PDB entry 4CUE | X-ray diffraction, 3.00 A resolution | chain A

Chain A:
Molecule: Neurogenic locus notch homolog protein 1
Source organism: Homo sapiens
Notes: fragment: egf 11-13, residues 411-526
UniProt: P46531 (NOTC1_HUMAN); residues 411-526 here = UniProt positions 411-526
Amino-acid sequence (135 residues; numbered 409 to 543; the number before each row is that of its first residue):
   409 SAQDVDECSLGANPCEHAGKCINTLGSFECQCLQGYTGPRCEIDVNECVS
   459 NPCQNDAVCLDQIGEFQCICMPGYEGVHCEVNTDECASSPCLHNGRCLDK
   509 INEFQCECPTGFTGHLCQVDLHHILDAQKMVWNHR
Unresolved in the structure: 409-411, 534-543
Disulfide bonds: Cys416-Cys429, Cys423-Cys438, Cys440-Cys449, Cys456-Cys467, Cys461-Cys476, Cys478-Cys487, Cys494-Cys505, Cys499-Cys514, Cys516-Cys525
Construct notes: expression tag (409-410, 527-543); engineered mutation Val466 (Thr in P46531)
Bound ions: Ca2+ site 1: Val413, Glu415, Asn431, Thr432, Ser435; Ca2+ site 2: Asp452, Val453, Glu455, Asp469, Gln470; Ca2+ site 3: Asn490, Thr491, Glu493, Asp507, Lys508
UniProt features mapped onto this chain:
  - region (Interaction with DLL4): Ala420, Asn421, Arg448 to Asp452
  - binding site (Ca(2+)): Thr432, Ser435, Asp452, Val453, Glu455, Asp469, Gln470, Asn490, Thr491, Glu493, Asp507, Lys508
  - site: Asp469 (Interaction with DLL4)
  - glycosylation (O-linked (Glc...) serine): Ser435, Ser458, Ser496
Reported in the primary citation:
  - mutagenesis - T466V: increased binding to Jagged1

In short:
The Ca2+ site 1 is built by Val413, Glu415, Asn431, Thr432 and Ser435. Asp452, Val453, Glu455, Asp469 and
Gln470 form the Ca2+ site 2. UniProt lists 12 Ca2+-binding residues. The paper reports that T466V increases
binding to Jagged1.
Chain A is Neurogenic locus notch homolog protein 1 (Homo sapiens); the structure, Human Notch1 EGF domains
11-13 mutant T466V, was determined by X-ray diffraction (same publication as 4CUD, 4D0E, 4D0F and 4CUF).
